PDB entry 6KTS | X-ray diffraction, 1.65 A resolution | chains N and C of the 6 polymer chains in the assembly

Chain N:
Name: Envelope glycoprotein
Reference sequence: C7F2J9 (C7F2J9_9HIV1); residues 546-581 here correspond to UniProt positions 2-37 (UniProt number = residue number - 544)
Amino-acid sequence (37 residues; row label = number of the first residue in the row):
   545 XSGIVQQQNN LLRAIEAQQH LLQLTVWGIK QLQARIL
Differences from the reference sequence: acetylation (545)
Modified residues: ACE (acetyl group) at position 545

Chain C:
Name: Glycoprotein 41
Reference sequence: Q6TAN7 (Q6TAN7_9HIV1); residues 628-661 here correspond to UniProt positions 626-659 (UniProt number = residue number - 2)
Amino-acid sequence (35 residues; row label = number of the first residue in the row):
   627 XWMEWDREIN KYTSLIHSLI EESQNQQEKN EQELL
Differences from the reference sequence: acetylation (627); engineered mutation Lys637 (Asn635 in Q6TAN7)
Modified residues: ACE (acetyl group) at position 627

Chain N / chain C interface:
Contacting residue pairs (28; chain N residue first):
  Gly547(N) with Gln652(C); Asn656(C), hydrogen bond (backbone-side chain)
  Ile548(N) with Asn656(C)
  Gln550(N) with Gln652(C)
  Gln551(N) with Ser649(C), hydrogen bond (side chain-backbone); Gln652(C); Gln653(C), hydrogen bond; Asn656(C)
  Asn554(N) with Glu648(C); Ser649(C); Gln652(C)
  Leu555(N) with Ser649(C)
  Arg557(N) with Leu645(C); Glu648(C), salt bridge
  Ala558(N) with Leu645(C)
  Ala561(N) with Ile642(C), hydrophobic
  Gln562(N) with Ile642(C)
  His564(N) with Tyr638(C)
  Leu565(N) with Ile635(C); Tyr638(C), hydrophobic; Thr639(C); Ile642(C), hydrophobic
  Leu568(N) with Trp631(C), hydrogen bond (backbone-side chain); Glu634(C); Ile635(C), hydrophobic
  Trp571(N) with Trp631(C)
  Gly572(N) with Trp628(C)
  Gln575(N) with Trp628(C)
Also at the interface, not in a pair above, chain N (19 interface residues in all): Thr569, Leu576, Arg579
Also at the interface, not in a pair above, chain C (15 interface residues in all): ACE_627, Leu641

In short:
19 residues of chain N face 15 of chain C across their interface, with 4 hydrogen bonds and 1 salt bridge.
Among the polar pairs are Arg557(N)-Glu648(C), Gly547(N)-Asn656(C) and Gln551(N)-Ser649(C).
Here chain N is Envelope glycoprotein and chain C is Glycoprotein 41. Entry 6KTS (Structure of C34N126K/N36)
was determined by X-ray diffraction.
